PDB entry 7WWV | electron microscopy, 3.20 A resolution | chains A and N of the 11 polymer chains in the assembly

[Chain A]
Molecule: Csy1
From: Vibrio phage ICP1_2011_A
UniProtKB: M1R2X3 (M1R2X3_9CAUD); numbering as in UniProt (aligned over 1-179)
Sequence (200 residues; each row starts with the number of its first residue; numbers below 1 keep their minus sign (Met-20 is residue -20)):
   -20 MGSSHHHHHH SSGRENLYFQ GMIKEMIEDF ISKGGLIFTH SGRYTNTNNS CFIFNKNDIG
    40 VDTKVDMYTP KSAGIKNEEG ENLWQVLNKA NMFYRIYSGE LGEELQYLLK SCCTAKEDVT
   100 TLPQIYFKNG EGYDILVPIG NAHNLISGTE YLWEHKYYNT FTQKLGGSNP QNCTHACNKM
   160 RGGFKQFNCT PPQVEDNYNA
Not modelled in the structure: -20 to 0
Construct notes: initiating methionine (-20); expression tag (-19 to 0)

[Chain N]
Molecule: non-target strand DNA
From: Vibrio phage ICP1_2011_A
Sequence (60 nucleotides; numbered 0 to 59; the number before each row is that of its first residue; numbering starts at 0):
     0 AGGGACAAAG GGCTTTCAGA GGAAACCCAT CCGCTGGATT GCCCCGGGGT GCTGTAAACG
Not modelled in the structure: 0, 33-59

[Interface between chain A and chain N]
Pairs across the interface (20):
  Lys50(A) with DT15(N), base contact; DC16(N), sugar contact
  Ser51(A) with DA17(N), sugar contact
  Ala52(A) with DC16(N), phosphate contact; DA17(N), phosphate contact
  Gly53(A) with DA17(N), phosphate contact
  Lys55(A) with DG18(N), salt bridge to the phosphate
  Trp132(A) with DG21(N), hydrogen bond to the phosphate; DA22(N), hydrogen bond to the phosphate
  Tyr137(A) with DA23(N), hydrogen bond to the phosphate; DA24(N), phosphate contact
  Asn148(A) with DA17(N), base contact
  Gln150(A) with DC16(N), hydrogen bond to the base; DA17(N), base contact
  Asn157(A) with DA17(N), phosphate contact; DG18(N), hydrogen bond to the phosphate
  Lys158(A) with DG18(N), salt bridge to the phosphate
  Arg160(A) with DG18(N), sugar contact
  Asn178(A) with DT29(N), base contact
  Ala179(A) with DT29(N), phosphate contact
Other interface residues (no listed pair), chain A (15 interface residues in all): Pro171
Other interface residues (no listed pair), chain N (12 interface residues in all): DC26, DC27, DA28

[Overview]
15 residues of chain A face 12 of chain N across their interface; the contacts include 5 hydrogen bonds and 2
salt bridges. Polar contacts include Gln150(A)-DC16(N), Trp132(A)-DG21(N) and Trp132(A)-DA22(N).
Chain A is Csy1 and chain N is non-target strand DNA, both from Vibrio phage ICP1_2011_A; the structure, DNA
bound-ICP1 Csy complex, was determined by electron microscopy (same publication as 7WKO, 7WKP and 7WWU).
